PDB entry 7SH2 | electron microscopy, 3.23 A resolution | chains G and H of the 10 polymer chains in the assembly

# Chain G
Protein: DNA damage checkpoint control protein RAD17
From: Saccharomyces cerevisiae
Reference sequence: P48581 (RAD17_YEAST); numbering as in UniProt (aligned over 1-401)
Amino-acid sequence (401 residues; row label = number of the first residue in the row):
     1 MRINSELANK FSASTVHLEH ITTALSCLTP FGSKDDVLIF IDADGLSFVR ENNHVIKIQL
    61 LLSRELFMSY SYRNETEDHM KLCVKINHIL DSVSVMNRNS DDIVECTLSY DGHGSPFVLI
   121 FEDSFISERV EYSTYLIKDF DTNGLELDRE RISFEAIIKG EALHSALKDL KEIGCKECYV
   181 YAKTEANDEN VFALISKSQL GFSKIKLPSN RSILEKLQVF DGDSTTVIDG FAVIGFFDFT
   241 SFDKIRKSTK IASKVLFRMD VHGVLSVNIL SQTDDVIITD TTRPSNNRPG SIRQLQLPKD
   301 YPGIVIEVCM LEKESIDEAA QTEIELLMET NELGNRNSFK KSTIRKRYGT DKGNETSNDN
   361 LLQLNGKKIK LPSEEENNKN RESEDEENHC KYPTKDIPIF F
Disordered / not traced: 1-8, 272-301, 331-401
Swiss-Prot annotation at these positions:
  - modified residue: S383 (Phosphoserine)
  - mutagenesis: E128 (E128K: In RAD17-1; UV-sensitive)

# Chain H
Protein: DNA damage checkpoint protein DDC1
From: Saccharomyces cerevisiae
Reference sequence: Q08949 (DDC1_YEAST); residue numbers follow UniProt; this construct covers 1-612
Amino-acid sequence (612 residues; numbered 1 to 612; the number before each row is that of its first residue):
     1 MSFKATITES GKQNIWFRAI YVLSTIQDDI KITVTTNELI AWSMNETDTT LCQVRFQKSF
    61 FEEYEFKPHE IVFGENGVQV IEDTYGNSHK LYSFRVNGRH LTTISRKPDG DGIKSFTIAV
   121 NNTSTCPESL ANRLIVVIEM DSLIVKEYCP QFQPIKYDPI IINLKYKRRF LDVFGTAASD
   181 RNPQEPLDPK LLDVFTNTER ELTSALFNEE VESDIRKRNQ LTAADEINYI CCNSTLLKNF
   241 LDNCNVNVTD EVKLEINVHR LSITAFTKAV YGKNNDLLRN ALSMSNTIST LDLEHYCLFT
   301 TIEDEKQDKR SHSKRREHMK SIIFKLKDFK NFITIGPSWK TTQDGNDNIS LWFCHPGDPI
   361 LMQMQKPGVK LELVEVTDSN INDDILEGKF IKTAISGSKE EAGLKDNKES CESPLKSKTA
   421 LKRENLPHSV AGTRNSPLKV SYLTPDNGST VAKTYRNNTA RKLFVEEQSQ STNYEQDKRF
   481 RQASSVHMNM NREQSFDIGT THEVACPRNE SNSLKRSIAD ICNETEDPTQ QSTFAKRADT
   541 TVTWGKALPA ADDEVSCSNI DRKGMLKKEK LKHMQGLLNS QNDTSNHKKQ DNKEMEDGLG
   601 LTQVEKPRGI FD
Disordered / not traced: 1-3, 81-88, 123-132, 155-197, 212-227, 289-320, 379-612
Swiss-Prot annotation at these positions:
  - modified residue: S436 (Phosphoserine)

# Interface between chain G and chain H
Pairs across the interface - 27 pairs, chain G then chain H:
  K168(G) - D109(H)  salt bridge
  D169(G) - R106(H)  hydrogen bond (backbone-side chain)
  D169(G) - P108(H)
  D169(G) - K146(H)  salt bridge
  E172(G) - R106(H)  salt bridge
  I173(G) - T103(H)
  I173(G) - R106(H)
  I173(G) - Y148(H)
  Q199(G) - H100(H)
  L200(G) - H100(H)
  L200(G) - T103(H)
  L200(G) - P150(H)
  L200(G) - Q151(H)
  G201(G) - C149(H)
  F202(G) - Y148(H)
  F202(G) - C149(H)  hydrogen bond (backbone-backbone)
  S203(G) - E147(H)
  S203(G) - Y148(H)
  K204(G) - K146(H)
  K204(G) - E147(H)  salt bridge
  I205(G) - V145(H)
  I205(G) - K146(H)
  K206(G) - I144(H)
  K206(G) - V145(H)  hydrogen bond (backbone-backbone)
  P208(G) - L143(H)
  P208(G) - I144(H)
  N210(G) - L143(H)
Also at the interface, not in a pair above, chain G (17 interface residues in all): A162, S165, L207
Also at the interface, not in a pair above, chain H (16 interface residues in all): I104, D111

# Summary
17 residues of chain G face 16 of chain H across their interface, with 3 hydrogen bonds and 4 salt bridges.
Polar contacts include K168(G)-D109(H), D169(G)-K146(H) and E172(G)-R106(H). From UniProt: one mutagenesis
site on chain G.
Chain G is DNA damage checkpoint control protein RAD17 and chain H is DNA damage checkpoint protein DDC1, both
from Saccharomyces cerevisiae; the structure, Structure of the yeast Rad24-RFC loader bound to DNA and the
open 9-1-1 clamp, was determined by electron microscopy, deposited together with 7SGZ.
